PDB entry 5A15 | X-ray diffraction, 2.76 A resolution | chain A

# Chain A
Molecule: Btb/poz domain-containing protein KCTD16
From: Homo sapiens
Notes: fragment: btb domain
UniProt: Q68DU8 (KCD16_HUMAN); residues 16-133 here = UniProt positions 16-133
Amino-acid sequence (120 residues; row label = number of the first residue in the row):
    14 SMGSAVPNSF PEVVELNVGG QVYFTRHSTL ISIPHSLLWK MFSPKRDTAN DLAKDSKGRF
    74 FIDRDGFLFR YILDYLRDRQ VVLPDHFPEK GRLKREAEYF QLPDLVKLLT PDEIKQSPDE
Unresolved in the structure: 14-22, 58-64, 125-133
Sequence notes: expression tag (14-15)
UniProt features mapped onto this chain:
  - modified residue: Tyr112 (Phosphotyrosine), Ser130 (Phosphoserine)

# Overview
Chain A is Btb/poz domain-containing protein KCTD16 (Homo sapiens); the structure, Crystal structure of the
BTB domain of human KCTD16, was determined by X-ray diffraction, deposited together with 5FTA, 4UIJ, 5A6R and
4CRH.
